Entry 8ATS (X-ray diffraction, 1.40 A resolution); this record covers chains A and P.

[Chain A]
Protein: 14-3-3 protein sigma
Source organism: Homo sapiens
UniProt: P31947 (1433S_HUMAN); residues 1-231 here = UniProt positions 1-231
Sequence (236 residues; each row starts with the number of its first residue; numbers below 1 keep their minus sign (Gly-4 is residue -4)):
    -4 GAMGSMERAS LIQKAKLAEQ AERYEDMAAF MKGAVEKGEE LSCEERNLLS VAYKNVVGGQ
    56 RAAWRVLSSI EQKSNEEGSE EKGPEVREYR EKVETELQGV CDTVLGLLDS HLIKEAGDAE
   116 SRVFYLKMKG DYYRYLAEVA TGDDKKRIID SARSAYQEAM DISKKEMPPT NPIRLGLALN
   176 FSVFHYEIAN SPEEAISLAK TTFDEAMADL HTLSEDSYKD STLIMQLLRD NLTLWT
Differences from the reference sequence: expression tag (-4 to 0)
Swiss-Prot annotation at these positions:
  - site (Interaction with phosphoserine on interacting protein): Arg56, Arg129
  - modified residue (Phosphoserine): Ser5, Ser74
Covalent attachments: compound O5I linked to Cys38
Bound ions: Mg2+ site 1 near Glu2 (its only coordinating residue here); Mg2+ site 2: Glu75, Glu161; Mg2+ site 3 near Glu89 (its only coordinating residue here)
Residues lining bound ligands: O5I (2-chloranyl-N-[[1-[1-[(4-chlorophenyl)amino]cyclopentyl]carbonylpiperidin-4-yl]methyl]ethanamide): Arg41, Asn42, Glu115, Phe119, Lys122, Pro167, Ile168, Gly171, Leu172, Ile219
What the authors report for this chain:
  - binding site for O5I: Cys38, Ile219

[Chain P]
Protein: RAF proto-oncogene serine/threonine-protein kinase
Notes: EC 2.7.11.1
UniProt: P04049 (RAF1_HUMAN); residue numbers follow UniProt; this construct covers 255-263
Sequence (9 residues; numbered 255 to 263; the number before each row is that of its first residue):
   255 QRSTSTPNV
Modified residues: Ser259 (phosphoserine; SEP)
Swiss-Prot annotation at these positions:
  - modified residue: Ser259 (Phosphoserine)
  - natural variant: Arg256 (R256S: In NS5), Ser257 (S257L: In NS5 and LPRD2), Ser259 (S259A: In an ovarian serous carcinoma sample; S259F: In NS5), Thr260 (T260I: In hypertrophic cardiomyopathy; uncertain significance; T260R: In NS5), Pro261 (P261A: In NS5; P261L: In NS5; P261S: In NS5), Val263 (V263A: In NS5)
Residues lining bound ligands: O5I (2-chloranyl-N-[[1-[1-[(4-chlorophenyl)amino]cyclopentyl]carbonylpiperidin-4-yl]methyl]ethanamide): Thr260, Pro261, Asn262, Val263
What the authors report for this chain:
  - post-translational modification sites: Ser259 (citing earlier work)

[Interface between chain A and chain P]
Contacting residue pairs (26; chain A residue first):
  Val46(A) with Asn262(P)
  Lys49(A) with Ser259(P); Thr260(P); Asn262(P)
  Asn50(A) with Asn262(P)
  Arg56(A) with Ser259(P)
  Arg60(A) with Arg256(P)
  Arg129(A) with Ser259(P)
  Tyr130(A) with Ser259(P)
  Gly171(A) with Thr260(P), hydrogen bond (backbone-side chain)
  Leu174(A) with Thr258(P); Ser259(P); Thr260(P)
  Asn175(A) with Ser259(P); Thr260(P), hydrogen bond (side chain-backbone)
  Val178(A) with Ser257(P); Thr258(P)
  Tyr181(A) with Ser257(P)
  Glu182(A) with Arg256(P); Ser257(P), hydrogen bond
  Leu222(A) with Pro261(P)
  Asn226(A) with Ser257(P); Thr258(P), hydrogen bond (side chain-backbone)
  Leu229(A) with Gln255(P); Arg256(P)
  Trp230(A) with Ser257(P), hydrogen bond
Other interface residues (no listed pair), chain A (19 interface residues in all): Ser45, Lys122

[Summary]
19 residues of chain A and 8 residues of chain P are in contact; the contacts include 5 hydrogen bonds. Polar
contacts include Gly171(A)-Thr260(P), Asn175(A)-Thr260(P) and Glu182(A)-Ser257(P). Chain P binds compound O5I.
Compound O5I is covalently linked to Cys38(A). From the paper: a binding site for O5I at Cys38(A) and
Ile219(A); a modification site at Ser259(P).
Here chain A is 14-3-3 protein sigma (Homo sapiens) and chain P is RAF proto-oncogene serine/threonine-protein
kinase. Entry 8ATS (Small molecular stabilizer for C-RAF (pS259) and 14-3-3 (1075306)) was determined by X-ray
diffraction together with 8AI0, 8ALR, 8ALT, 8ALV, 8ALW, 8AM7 and 32 further entries from the same study.
